1XI5 - chains D and E of the 18 polymer chains in the assembly; structure by electron microscopy, 12.00 A resolution (very low resolution: no residue pairs are listed; an interface is given only as per-side residue counts).

# Chain D (and E)
Name: Clathrin heavy chain
Source organism: Bos taurus
Notes: chain E of this document is another copy of the same molecule, construct and numbering; everything in this record applies to it too
UniProt: P49951 (CLH_BOVIN); residue numbers follow UniProt; this construct covers 1-1630
Amino-acid sequence (1630 residues; row label = number of the first residue in the row):
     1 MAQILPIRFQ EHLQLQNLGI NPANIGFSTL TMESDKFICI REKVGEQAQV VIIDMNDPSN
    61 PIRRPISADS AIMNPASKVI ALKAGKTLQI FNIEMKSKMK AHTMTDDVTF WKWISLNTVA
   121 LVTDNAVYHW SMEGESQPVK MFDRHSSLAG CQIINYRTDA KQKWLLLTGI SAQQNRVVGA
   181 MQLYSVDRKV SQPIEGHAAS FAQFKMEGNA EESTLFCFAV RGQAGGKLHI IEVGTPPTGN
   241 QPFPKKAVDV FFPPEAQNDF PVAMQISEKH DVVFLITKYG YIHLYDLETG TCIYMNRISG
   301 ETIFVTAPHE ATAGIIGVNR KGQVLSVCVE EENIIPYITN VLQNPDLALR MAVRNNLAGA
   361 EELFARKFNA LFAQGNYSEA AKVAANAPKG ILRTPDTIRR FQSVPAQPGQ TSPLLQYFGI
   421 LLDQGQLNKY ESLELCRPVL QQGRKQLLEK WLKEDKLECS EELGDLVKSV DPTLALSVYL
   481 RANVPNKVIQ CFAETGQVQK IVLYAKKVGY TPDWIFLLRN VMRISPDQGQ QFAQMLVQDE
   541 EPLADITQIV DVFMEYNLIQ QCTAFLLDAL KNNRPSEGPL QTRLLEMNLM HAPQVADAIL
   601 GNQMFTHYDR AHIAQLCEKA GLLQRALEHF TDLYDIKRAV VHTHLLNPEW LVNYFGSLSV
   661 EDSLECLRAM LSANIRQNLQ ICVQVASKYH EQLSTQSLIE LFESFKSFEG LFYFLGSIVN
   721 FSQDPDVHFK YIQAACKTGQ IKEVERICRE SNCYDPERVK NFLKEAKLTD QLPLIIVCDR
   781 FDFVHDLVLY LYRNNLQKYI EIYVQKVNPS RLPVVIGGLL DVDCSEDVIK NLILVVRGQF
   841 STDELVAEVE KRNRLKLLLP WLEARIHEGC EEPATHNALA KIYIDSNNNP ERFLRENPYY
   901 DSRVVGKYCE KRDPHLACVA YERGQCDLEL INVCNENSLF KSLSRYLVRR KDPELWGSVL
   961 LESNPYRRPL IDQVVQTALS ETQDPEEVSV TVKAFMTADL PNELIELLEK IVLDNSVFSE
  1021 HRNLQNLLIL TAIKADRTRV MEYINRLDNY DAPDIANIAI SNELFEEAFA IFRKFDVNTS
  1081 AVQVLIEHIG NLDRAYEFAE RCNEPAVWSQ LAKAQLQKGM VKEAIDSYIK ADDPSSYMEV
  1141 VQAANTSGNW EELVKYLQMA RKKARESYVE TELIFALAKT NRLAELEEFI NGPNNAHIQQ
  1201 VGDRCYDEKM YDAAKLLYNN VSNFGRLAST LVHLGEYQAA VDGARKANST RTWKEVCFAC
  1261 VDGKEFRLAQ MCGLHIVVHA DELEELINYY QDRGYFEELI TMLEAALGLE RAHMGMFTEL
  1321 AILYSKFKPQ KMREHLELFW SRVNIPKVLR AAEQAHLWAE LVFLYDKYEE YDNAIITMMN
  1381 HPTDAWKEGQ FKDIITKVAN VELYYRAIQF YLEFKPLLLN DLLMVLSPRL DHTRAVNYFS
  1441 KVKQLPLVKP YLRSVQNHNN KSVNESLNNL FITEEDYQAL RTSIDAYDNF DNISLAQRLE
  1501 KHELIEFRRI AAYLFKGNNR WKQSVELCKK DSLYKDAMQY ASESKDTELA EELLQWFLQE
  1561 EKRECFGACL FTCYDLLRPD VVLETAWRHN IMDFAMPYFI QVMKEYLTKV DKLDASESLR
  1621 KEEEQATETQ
Swiss-Prot annotation at these positions:
  - region: A68 to D107 (WD40-like repeat 2), T302 to E330 (WD40-like repeat 7), E449 to D465 (Binding site for the uncoating ATPase, involved in lattice disassembly)
  - modified residue: A2 (N-acetylalanine), S67 (Phosphoserine), T105 (Phosphothreonine), Y184 (Phosphotyrosine), T394 (Phosphothreonine), Y634 (Phosphotyrosine), K737 (N6-succinyllysine), K856 (N6-acetyllysine), Y899 (Phosphotyrosine), S1167 (Phosphoserine), Y1206 (Phosphotyrosine), S1229 (Phosphoserine), K1441 (N6-acetyllysine), Y1477 (Phosphotyrosine), Y1487 (Phosphotyrosine), S1494 (Phosphoserine), K1501 (N6-acetyllysine)

# How chain D and chain E interact
At this resolution (12 A) residue pairs are not listed: 6 residues of chain D and 6 of chain E lie at the interface.

# Summary
Chain D and chain E each contribute 6 residues to their interface.
Chain D and chain E are both Clathrin heavy chain (Bos taurus); the structure, Clathrin D6 coat with auxilin
J-domain, was determined by electron microscopy.
